Entry 8Q9Q (X-ray diffraction, 2.11 A resolution); this record covers chains A and L of the 5 polymer chains in the assembly.

# Chain A
Protein: MEF2D protein
Organism: Homo sapiens
UniProt: Q05BX2 (Q05BX2_HUMAN); residues 1-95 here = UniProt positions 1-95
Sequence (95 residues; row label = number of the first residue in the row):
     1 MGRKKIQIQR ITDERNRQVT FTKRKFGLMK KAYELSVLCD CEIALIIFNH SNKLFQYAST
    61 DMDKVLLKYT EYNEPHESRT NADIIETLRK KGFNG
Unresolved in the structure: 1, 94-95

# Chain L
Molecule: MADS box dsDNA: TCTTATAAATAGTT
Organism: DNA molecule
Sequence (14 nucleotides; each row starts with the number of its first residue):
     2 TCTTATAAAT AGTT

# Chain A / chain L interface
Contacting residue pairs (16):
  Gly2(A) with DT11(L), hydrogen bond to the base; DA12(L), sugar contact
  Arg3(A) with DA12(L), hydrogen bond to the base; DG13(L), sugar contact
  Lys4(A) with DA12(L), sugar contact; DG13(L), sugar contact
  Ile6(A) with DA12(L), phosphate contact; DG13(L), phosphate contact
  Thr20(A) with DA12(L), phosphate contact
  Lys23(A) with DT11(L), phosphate contact; DA12(L), hydrogen bond to the base
  Arg24(A) with DT11(L), phosphate contact; DA12(L), salt bridge to the phosphate
  Gly27(A) with DT11(L), phosphate contact
  Lys30(A) with DA10(L), salt bridge to the phosphate
  Lys31(A) with DA10(L), sugar contact
Also at the interface, not in a pair above, chain A (12 interface residues in all): Arg15, Glu34
Also at the interface, not in a pair above, chain L (6 interface residues in all): DA9, DT14

# In short
12 residues of chain A and 6 residues of chain L are in contact, with 3 hydrogen bonds and 2 salt bridges.
Polar pairs include Gly2(A)-DT11(L), Arg3(A)-DA12(L) and Lys23(A)-DA12(L).
Chain A is MEF2D protein (Homo sapiens) and chain L is MADS box dsDNA: TCTTATAAATAGTT (DNA molecule); the
structure, Crystal Structure of the MADS-box/MEF2 Domain of MEF2D bound to dsDNA and HDAC7 deacetylase binding
motif, was determined by X-ray diffraction (same publication as 8Q9N, 8PDE, 8Q9P, 8Q9R and 8C84).
